PDB entry 8BE1 | X-ray diffraction, 1.98 A resolution | chains B and C of the 3 polymer chains in the assembly

== Chain B ==
Protein: Antibody light chain
Organism: Mus musculus
Notes: antibody fragment or engineered binder
Chain sequence (215 residues; numbered 0 to 214; the number before each row is that of its first residue; numbering starts at 0):
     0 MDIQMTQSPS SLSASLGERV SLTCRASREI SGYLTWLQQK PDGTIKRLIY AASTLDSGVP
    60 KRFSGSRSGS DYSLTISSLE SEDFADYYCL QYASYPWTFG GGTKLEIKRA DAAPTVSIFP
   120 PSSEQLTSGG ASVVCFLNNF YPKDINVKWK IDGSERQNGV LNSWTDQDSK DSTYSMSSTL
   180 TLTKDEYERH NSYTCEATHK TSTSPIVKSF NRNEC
Disordered / not traced: 0, 214
Cystine bridges: Cys23-Cys88, Cys134-Cys194

== Chain C ==
Protein: Spike protein S1
Organism: Severe acute respiratory syndrome coronavirus 2
Reference sequence: P0DTC2 (SPIKE_SARS2); residues 333-527 here = UniProt positions 333-527
Chain sequence (198 residues; numbered 330 to 527; the number before each row is that of its first residue):
   330 GSGTNLCPFG EVFNATRFAS VYAWNRKRIS NCVADYSVLY NSASFSTFKC YGVSPTKLND
   390 LCFTNVYADS FVIRGDEVRQ IAPGQTGKIA DYNYKLPDDF TGCVIAWNSN NLDSKVGGNY
   450 NYLYRLFRKS NLKPFERDIS TEIYQAGSTP CNGVEGFNCY FPLQSYGFQP TNGVGYQPYR
   510 VVVLSFELLH APATVCGP
Disordered / not traced: 330-334, 392, 516-527
Cystine bridges: Cys336-Cys361, Cys379-Cys432, Cys480-Cys488
Construct notes: expression tag (330-332)
Swiss-Prot annotation at these positions:
  - region: Arg403 to Asp405 (Integrin-binding motif), Asn448 to Phe456 (Immunodominant HLA epitope recognized by the CD8+)
  - glycosylation: Asn343 (N-linked (GlcNAc...) (complex) asparagine)

== Interface between chain B and chain C ==
Pairs across the interface - 8 pairs, chain B then chain C:
  Tyr32(B) - Pro479(C)
  Tyr91(B) - Ser477(C)
  Tyr91(B) - Thr478(C)  hydrogen bond (backbone-side chain)
  Ala92(B) - Thr478(C)
  Tyr94(B) - Thr478(C)
  Tyr94(B) - Phe486(C)
  Tyr94(B) - Asn487(C)  hydrogen bond
  Trp96(B) - Thr478(C)  hydrogen bond
Other interface residues (no listed pair), chain B (6 interface residues in all): Ser93
Interface features reported in the paper:
  - epitope / paratope residues, chain C: Thr478(C), Asn487(C)

== In short ==
6 residues of chain B face 5 of chain C across their interface; the contacts include 3 hydrogen bonds. Polar
pairs include Tyr91(B)-Thr478(C), Tyr94(B)-Asn487(C) and Trp96(B)-Thr478(C). The paper reports
epitope/paratope residues Thr478(C) and Asn487(C).
Chain B is Antibody light chain (Mus musculus) and chain C is Spike protein S1 (Severe acute respiratory
syndrome coronavirus 2); the structure, SARS-CoV-2 RBD in complex with a Fab fragment of a neutralising
antibody mRBD2, was determined by X-ray diffraction.
